Entry 4Q4Z (X-ray diffraction, 2.90 A resolution); this record covers chains A and B of the 8 polymer chains in the assembly.

Chain A (and B):
Molecule: DNA-directed RNA polymerase subunit alpha
Organism: Thermus thermophilus
Notes: EC 2.7.7.6; chain B of this document is another copy of the same molecule, construct and numbering; everything in this record applies to it too
UniProtKB: Q9Z9H6 (RPOA_THETH); residue numbers follow UniProt; this construct covers 1-315
Sequence (315 residues; each row starts with the number of its first residue):
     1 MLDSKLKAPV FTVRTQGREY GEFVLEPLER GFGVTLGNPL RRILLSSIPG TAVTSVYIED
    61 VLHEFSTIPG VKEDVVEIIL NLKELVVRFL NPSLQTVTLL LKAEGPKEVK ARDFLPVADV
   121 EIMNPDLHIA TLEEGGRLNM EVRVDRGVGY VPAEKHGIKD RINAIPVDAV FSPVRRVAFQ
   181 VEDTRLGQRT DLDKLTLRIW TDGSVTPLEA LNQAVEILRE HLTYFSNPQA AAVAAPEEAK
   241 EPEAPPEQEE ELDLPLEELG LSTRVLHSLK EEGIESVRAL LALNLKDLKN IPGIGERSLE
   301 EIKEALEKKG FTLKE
Disordered / not traced: 1-3, 235-315 (chain B: 1, 229-315)

Interface between chain A and chain B:
Residue-residue contacts (64; chain A residue first):
  Ala8(A) with Tyr224(B), hydrophobic
  Pro9(A) with Tyr224(B)
  Phe11(A) with Tyr224(B); Phe225(B); Pro228(B)
  Leu25(A) with Tyr224(B); Phe225(B), hydrophobic
  Leu28(A) with His221(B)
  Gly31(A) with Arg42(B), hydrogen bond (backbone-side chain)
  Phe32(A) with Ser47(B); Ile217(B), hydrophobic; His221(B)
  Val34(A) with Arg42(B)
  Thr35(A) with Pro39(B); Arg42(B), hydrogen bond; Ile43(B)
  Leu36(A) with His221(B)
  Pro39(A) with Thr35(B); Pro39(B), hydrophobic
  Leu40(A) with Phe225(B), hydrophobic
  Arg42(A) with Gly31(B), hydrogen bond (side chain-backbone); Val34(B); Thr35(B), hydrogen bond
  Ile43(A) with Phe32(B), hydrophobic; Thr35(B)
  Ser47(A) with Phe32(B)
  Thr54(A) with Leu2(B)
  Asp145(A) with Leu2(B)
  Arg146(A) with Leu2(B)
  His156(A) with Leu2(B)
  Ile158(A) with Leu2(B), hydrophobic
  Phe171(A) with Leu2(B), hydrophobic
  Leu211(A) with Phe225(B), hydrophobic
  Val215(A) with Leu222(B); Phe225(B), hydrophobic
  Ile217(A) with Phe32(B), hydrophobic
  Leu218(A) with Leu36(B), hydrophobic; Leu222(B), hydrophobic
  Arg219(A) with Arg219(B); Leu222(B)
  His221(A) with Leu28(B); Phe32(B); Leu36(B)
  Leu222(A) with Val215(B); Leu218(B), hydrophobic; Arg219(B)
  Tyr224(A) with Ala8(B), hydrophobic; Pro9(B), hydrophobic; Phe11(B)
  Phe225(A) with Phe11(B); Leu25(B), hydrophobic; Leu40(B), hydrophobic; Leu211(B), hydrophobic
  Asn227(A) with Phe11(B)
  Pro228(A) with Phe11(B), hydrophobic; Val13(B), hydrophobic
  Gln229(A) with Phe11(B), hydrogen bond (backbone-backbone); Thr12(B); Val13(B), hydrogen bond (backbone-backbone)
  Ala230(A) with Val13(B)
  Ala231(A) with Thr12(B); Val13(B), hydrogen bond (backbone-backbone); Arg14(B)
  Val233(A) with Arg14(B)
Other interface residues (no listed pair), chain A (41 interface residues in all): Val13, Arg30, Gly147, Val151, Leu197
Other interface residues (no listed pair), chain B (33 interface residues in all): Ser46, Tyr150, Leu195, Asn227

In short:
Chain A and chain B form an interface of 41 and 33 residues respectively, with 7 hydrogen bonds. Polar
contacts include Gly31(A)-Arg42(B), Thr35(A)-Arg42(B) and Gln229(A)-Phe11(B).
Chain A and chain B are both DNA-directed RNA polymerase subunit alpha (Thermus thermophilus); the structure,
Thermus thermophilus RNA polymerase de novo transcription initiation complex, was determined by X-ray
diffraction (same publication as 4Q5S).
